PDB entry 6HGF | X-ray diffraction, 1.65 A resolution | chains A and B

# Chain A
Name: Alpha-1-antichymotrypsin
From: Homo sapiens
Reference sequence: P01011 (AACT_HUMAN); residues 3-360 here correspond to UniProt positions 26-383 (UniProt number = residue number + 23)
Amino-acid sequence (369 residues; numbered -8 to 360; the number before each row is that of its first residue; numbers below 1 keep their minus sign (Met-8 is residue -8)):
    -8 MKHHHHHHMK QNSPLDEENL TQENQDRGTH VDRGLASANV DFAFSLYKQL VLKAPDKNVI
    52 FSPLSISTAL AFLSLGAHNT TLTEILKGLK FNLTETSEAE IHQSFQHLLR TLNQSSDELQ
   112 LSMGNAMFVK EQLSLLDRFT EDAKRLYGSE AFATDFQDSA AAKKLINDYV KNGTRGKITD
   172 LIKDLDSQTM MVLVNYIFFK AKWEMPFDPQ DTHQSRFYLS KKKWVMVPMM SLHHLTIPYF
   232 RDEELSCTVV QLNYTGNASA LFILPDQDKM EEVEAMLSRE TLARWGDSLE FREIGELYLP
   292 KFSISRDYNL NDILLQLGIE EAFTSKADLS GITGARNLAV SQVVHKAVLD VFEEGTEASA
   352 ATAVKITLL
Disordered / not traced: -8 to 22
Sequence notes: initiating methionine (-8); expression tag (-7 to 2); engineered mutation Arg24 (Leu47 in P01011), Gln242 (Glu265 in P01011), Asn244 (Lys267 in P01011), Ser269 (Leu292 in P01011), Arg270 (Pro293 in P01011), Ala274 (Lys297 in P01011), Gly277 (Arg300 in P01011)
Curated features (UniProtKB/Swiss-Prot):
  - DNA-binding region: Lys212 to Lys214
  - region: Thr358 to Leu360 (O-glycosylated at one site)
  - site: Leu360 (Reactive bond)
  - glycosylation (N-linked (GlcNAc...) asparagine): Asn10, Asn70, Asn83, Asn104, Asn163, Asn248
Residues lining bound ligands: cortisol (HCY; (11alpha,14beta)-11,17,21-trihydroxypregn-4-ene-3,20-dione): Arg24, Ala27, Ser28, Val31, Gln242, Leu252, Arg270, Leu273, Ala274, Gly277, Leu280

# Chain B
Name: Alpha-1-antichymotrypsin
From: Homo sapiens
Reference sequence: P01011 (AACT_HUMAN); residues 361-400 here correspond to UniProt positions 384-423 (UniProt number = residue number + 23)
Amino-acid sequence (40 residues; each row starts with the number of its first residue):
   361 SALVETRTIV RFNRPFLMII VDHFTWSIFF MSKVTNPKQA
Disordered / not traced: 361-365, 400
Sequence notes: engineered mutation Asp382 (Pro405 in P01011), His383 (Thr406 in P01011), Phe384 (Asp407 in P01011), Trp386 (Gln409 in P01011), Ser387 (Asn410 in P01011)
Residues lining bound ligands: cortisol (HCY; (11alpha,14beta)-11,17,21-trihydroxypregn-4-ene-3,20-dione): Val381, His383, Trp386

# Chain A / chain B interface
Contacting residue pairs (125):
  Arg24(A) - His383(B)  hydrogen bond (side chain-backbone)
  Arg24(A) - Phe384(B)  hydrogen bond (side chain-backbone)
  Arg24(A) - Thr385(B)
  Arg24(A) - Trp386(B)
  Ala27(A) - Thr385(B)
  Ala27(A) - Trp386(B)  hydrophobic
  Val31(A) - Ile388(B)  hydrophobic
  Ala34(A) - Met391(B)
  Phe35(A) - Met391(B)  hydrophobic
  Tyr38(A) - Leu377(B)
  Tyr38(A) - Met391(B)  hydrophobic
  Tyr38(A) - Lys393(B)
  Val42(A) - Lys393(B)
  Pro46(A) - Lys393(B)  hydrogen bond (backbone-side chain)
  Asp47(A) - Thr395(B)  hydrogen bond (backbone-side chain)
  Lys48(A) - Lys393(B)
  Lys48(A) - Thr395(B)
  Lys48(A) - Gln399(B)
  Asn49(A) - Lys393(B)
  Asn49(A) - Val394(B)
  Asn49(A) - Thr395(B)  hydrogen bond (side chain-backbone)
  Asn49(A) - Asn396(B)  hydrogen bond (side chain-backbone)
  Asn49(A) - Gln399(B)  hydrogen bond (backbone-side chain)
  Val50(A) - Ser392(B)  hydrogen bond (backbone-side chain)
  Val50(A) - Lys393(B)  hydrogen bond (backbone-backbone)
  Ile51(A) - Met391(B)
  Ile51(A) - Ser392(B)
  Phe52(A) - Phe390(B)
  Phe52(A) - Met391(B)  hydrogen bond (backbone-backbone)
  Ser53(A) - Phe389(B)  hydrogen bond (side chain-backbone)
  Ser53(A) - Phe390(B)
  Pro54(A) - Ile388(B)
  Pro54(A) - Phe389(B)
  Leu55(A) - Ile388(B)
  Leu55(A) - Phe389(B)  hydrophobic
  Leu99(A) - Thr385(B)
  Leu99(A) - Ser387(B)
  Thr102(A) - Phe384(B)
  Thr102(A) - Thr385(B)
  Leu103(A) - Phe389(B)  hydrophobic
  Leu112(A) - Phe389(B)  hydrophobic
  Ile188(A) - Phe390(B)  hydrophobic
  Phe190(A) - Ile380(B)  hydrophobic
  Phe190(A) - Phe390(B)  hydrophobic
  Arg207(A) - Asn373(B)
  Phe208(A) - Phe372(B)
  Phe208(A) - Asn373(B)
  Phe208(A) - Arg374(B)
  Phe208(A) - Pro375(B)
  Phe208(A) - Phe376(B)  hydrophobic
  Phe208(A) - Thr395(B)
  Phe208(A) - Pro397(B)
  Tyr209(A) - Asn373(B)  hydrogen bond (backbone-backbone)
  Tyr209(A) - Arg374(B)
  Tyr209(A) - Pro375(B)
  Leu210(A) - Thr395(B)
  Leu210(A) - Asn396(B)
  Val216(A) - Lys398(B)
  Met217(A) - Lys398(B)  hydrogen bond (backbone-side chain)
  Met220(A) - Phe372(B)
  Met220(A) - Asn373(B)
  His225(A) - Arg367(B)
  Tyr230(A) - Thr368(B)
  Val241(A) - Phe372(B)  hydrophobic
  Gln242(A) - His383(B)  hydrogen bond
  Tyr245(A) - Met378(B)
  Asn248(A) - Asp382(B)
  Asn248(A) - His383(B)  hydrogen bond (backbone-backbone)
  Asn248(A) - Phe384(B)
  Ala249(A) - Val381(B)
  Ser250(A) - Ile379(B)
  Ser250(A) - Ile380(B)
  Ser250(A) - Val381(B)  hydrogen bond (backbone-backbone)
  Ser250(A) - His383(B)  hydrogen bond
  Ala251(A) - Met378(B)  hydrophobic
  Ala251(A) - Ile379(B)
  Leu252(A) - Leu377(B)
  Leu252(A) - Met378(B)
  Leu252(A) - Ile379(B)  hydrogen bond (backbone-backbone)
  Phe253(A) - Phe372(B)  hydrophobic
  Phe253(A) - Phe376(B)  hydrophobic
  Phe253(A) - Leu377(B)
  Phe253(A) - Met378(B)  hydrophobic
  Ile254(A) - Phe376(B)
  Ile254(A) - Leu377(B)  hydrogen bond (backbone-backbone)
  Ile254(A) - Ile379(B)  hydrophobic
  Leu255(A) - Arg371(B)
  Leu255(A) - Phe372(B)  hydrophobic
  Leu255(A) - Arg374(B)
  Pro256(A) - Arg374(B)  hydrogen bond (backbone-side chain)
  Pro256(A) - Pro375(B)
  Asp257(A) - Arg374(B)
  Gln258(A) - Arg374(B)
  Met261(A) - Pro375(B)
  Met261(A) - Phe376(B)
  Met261(A) - Leu377(B)  hydrophobic
  Met261(A) - Lys393(B)
  Val264(A) - Leu377(B)  hydrophobic
  Glu265(A) - Lys393(B)  salt bridge
  Arg283(A) - Thr368(B)  hydrogen bond
  Glu284(A) - Arg367(B)  salt bridge
  Ile285(A) - Thr368(B)
  Gly286(A) - Arg367(B)
  Gly286(A) - Thr368(B)  hydrogen bond (backbone-backbone)
  Glu287(A) - Thr368(B)
  Glu287(A) - Ile369(B)
  Glu287(A) - Val370(B)  hydrogen bond (backbone-backbone)
  Leu288(A) - Val370(B)
  Leu288(A) - Phe372(B)  hydrophobic
  Tyr289(A) - Ile369(B)  hydrophobic
  Tyr289(A) - Val370(B)  hydrogen bond (backbone-backbone)
  Tyr289(A) - Arg371(B)
  Tyr289(A) - Phe372(B)  hydrogen bond (backbone-backbone)
  Leu290(A) - Phe372(B)  hydrophobic
  Pro291(A) - Phe372(B)
  Phe293(A) - Phe376(B)  hydrophobic
  Phe293(A) - Val394(B)  hydrophobic
  Phe293(A) - Pro397(B)  hydrophobic
  Ser294(A) - Pro397(B)
  Ile295(A) - Ser392(B)
  Leu340(A) - Met378(B)  hydrophobic
  Leu340(A) - Ser392(B)
  Val342(A) - Met378(B)  hydrophobic
  Ala349(A) - Phe390(B)
  Ser350(A) - Phe390(B)
Other interface residues (no listed pair), chain A (73 interface residues in all): Trp194, Val218, Thr239, Asn244, Leu268, Leu273, Thr347, Ala351

# In short
Chain A and chain B form an interface of 73 and 33 residues respectively, with 25 hydrogen bonds and 2 salt
bridges. Polar contacts include Glu265(A)-Lys393(B), Glu284(A)-Arg367(B) and Arg24(A)-His383(B). Cortisol is
bound between chain A and chain B.
Here chain A is Alpha-1-antichymotrypsin and chain B is Alpha-1-antichymotrypsin, both from Homo sapiens.
Entry 6HGF (Crystal structure of Alpha1-antichymotrypsin variant NewBG-II: a new binding globulin in complex
with cortisol) was determined by X-ray diffraction together with 6HGD, 6HGG, 6HGH, 6HGI, 6HGJ, 6HGK and 3
further entries from the same study.
